Entry 9IVS (electron microscopy, 2.97 A resolution); this record covers chains D and Q of the 24 polymer chains in the assembly.

# Chain D (and Q)
Name: Ras GTPase-activating protein-binding protein 1
Organism: Homo sapiens
Notes: EC 3.6.4.12, 3.6.4.13; chain Q of this document is another copy of the same molecule, construct and numbering; everything in this record applies to it too
Reference sequence: Q13283 (G3BP1_HUMAN); residues 1-138 here = UniProt positions 1-138
Sequence (141 residues; row label = number of the first residue in the row; numbers below 1 keep their minus sign (Gly-2 is residue -2)):
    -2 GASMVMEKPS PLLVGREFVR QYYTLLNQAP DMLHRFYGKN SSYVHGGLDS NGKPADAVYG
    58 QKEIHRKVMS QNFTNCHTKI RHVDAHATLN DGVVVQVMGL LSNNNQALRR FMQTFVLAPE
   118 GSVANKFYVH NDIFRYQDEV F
Unresolved in the structure: -2 to 4
Differences from the reference sequence: expression tag (-2 to 0)
Swiss-Prot annotation at these positions:
  - cross-link (Glycyl lysine isopeptide (Lys-Gly)): Lys36 (interchain with G-Cter in ubiquitin), Lys50 (interchain with G-Cter in ubiquitin), Lys59 (interchain with G-Cter in ubiquitin), Lys64 (interchain with G-Cter in ubiquitin), Lys76 (interchain with G-Cter in ubiquitin), Lys123 (interchain with G-Cter in ubiquitin)
  - natural variant: Arg78 (R78C: Found in a patient with a neurodevelopmental disorder; uncertain significance), Arg132 (R132I: Found in a patient with a neurodevelopmental disorder; uncertain significance)
  - mutagenesis: Phe15 (F15W: Decreased interaction with USP10), Phe33 (F33W: Abolished interaction with CAPRIN1 and ability to undergo liquid-liquid phase separation. Abolished interaction with USP10), Lys36 (K36R: In 10KR; abolished ubiquitination in response to heat shock, leading to decreased stress granule disassembly when associated with R-50, R-59, R-64, R-76, R-123, R-353, R-357, R-376 and R-393 ...), Lys50 (K50R: In 10KR; abolished ubiquitination in response to heat shock, leading to decreased stress granule disassembly when associated with R-36, R-59, R-64, R-76, R-123, R-353, R-357, R-376 and R-393 ...), Lys59 (K59R: In 10KR; abolished ubiquitination in response to heat shock, leading to decreased stress granule disassembly when associated with R-36, R-50, R-64, R-76, R-123, R-353, R-357, R-376 and R-393 ...), Lys64 (K64R: In 10KR; abolished ubiquitination in response to heat shock, leading to decreased stress granule disassembly when associated with R-36, R-50, R-59, R-76, R-123, R-353, R-357, R-376 and R-393 ...), Lys76 (K76R: In 10KR; abolished ubiquitination in response to heat shock, leading to decreased stress granule disassembly when associated with R-36, R-50, R-59, R-64, R-123, R-353, R-357, R-376 and R-393 ...), Lys123 (K123R: In 10KR; abolished ubiquitination in response to heat shock, leading to decreased stress granule disassembly when associated with R-36, R-50, R-59, R-64, R-76, R-353, R-357, R-376 and R-393 ...), Phe124 (F124W: Does not affect interaction with USP10)

# Chain D / chain Q interface
Contacting residue pairs - 8 pairs, chain D then chain Q:
  Gln103(D) - Asp135(Q)
  Gln103(D) - Glu136(Q)  hydrogen bond (side chain-backbone)
  Gln103(D) - Phe138(Q)
  Ala104(D) - Phe138(Q)
  Glu136(D) - Gln103(Q)  hydrogen bond (backbone-side chain)
  Phe138(D) - Asn102(Q)
  Phe138(D) - Gln103(Q)
  Phe138(D) - Ala104(Q)
Also at the interface, not in a pair above, chain D (7 interface residues in all): Leu45, Asn102, Asp135
Also at the interface, not in a pair above, chain Q (8 interface residues in all): Ser47, Asn48

# Overview
Chain D and chain Q form an interface of 7 and 8 residues respectively, with 2 hydrogen bonds. Its one
hydrogen-bonded contact is Gln103(D)-Glu136(Q). From UniProt: 9 mutagenesis sites on chain D.
Both chains are Ras GTPase-activating protein-binding protein 1 (Homo sapiens). Entry 9IVS (Cryo-EM structure
of the CHIKV nsP3 peptide in complex with the NTF2L domain of G3BP1 (Conformation ...) was determined by
electron microscopy (same publication as 9IVQ, 9IVR and 9J5S).
